3VYJ - chain A; structure by X-ray diffraction, 2.15 A resolution.

== Chain A ==
Molecule: C-type lectin domain family 4, member a4
From: Mus musculus
Reference sequence: Q5YIR8 (Q5YIR8_MOUSE); residues 107-233 here = UniProt positions 107-233
Chain sequence (129 residues; row label = number of the first residue in the row):
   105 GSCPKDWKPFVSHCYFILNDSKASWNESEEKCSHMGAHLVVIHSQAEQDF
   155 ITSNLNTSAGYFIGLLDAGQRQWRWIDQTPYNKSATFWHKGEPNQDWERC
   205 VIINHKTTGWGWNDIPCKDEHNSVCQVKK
Not modelled in the structure: 105
Sequence notes: expression tag (105-106)
Cystine bridges: Cys-107/Cys-118, Cys-136/Cys-229, Cys-204/Cys-221
Reported in the primary citation:
  - mutagenesis - N198A, W201A, D223A: abolished binding to Lec8mgatIII cells
  - mutagenesis - Q199A, H225A: decreased binding to Lec8mgatIII cells
  - mutagenesis - N198A, Q199A, W201A, D223A, H225A: unchanged expression
  - specificity-determining residues: Asn-208 to Trp-214 (proposed by the authors, not directly observed)

== In short ==
From the paper: N198A, W201A and D223A abolish binding to Lec8mgatIII cells; the specificity determinant
Asn-208; 5 substitutions were tested in all.
Chain A is C-type lectin domain family 4, member a4 (Mus musculus); the structure, Crystal structure of C-type
lectin domain of murine dendritic cell inhibitory receptor 2 (apo form), was determined by X-ray diffraction
together with 3VYK from the same study.
